PDB entry 8SY7 | electron microscopy, 2.65 A resolution | chains J and T of the 8 polymer chains in the assembly

Chain J:
Name: DNA-directed RNA polymerase subunit beta'
From: Escherichia coli
Notes: EC 2.7.7.6
UniProtKB: P0A8T7 (RPOC_ECOLI); residues 1-1407 here = UniProt positions 1-1407
Amino-acid sequence (1430 residues; numbered 1 to 1430; the number before each row is that of its first residue):
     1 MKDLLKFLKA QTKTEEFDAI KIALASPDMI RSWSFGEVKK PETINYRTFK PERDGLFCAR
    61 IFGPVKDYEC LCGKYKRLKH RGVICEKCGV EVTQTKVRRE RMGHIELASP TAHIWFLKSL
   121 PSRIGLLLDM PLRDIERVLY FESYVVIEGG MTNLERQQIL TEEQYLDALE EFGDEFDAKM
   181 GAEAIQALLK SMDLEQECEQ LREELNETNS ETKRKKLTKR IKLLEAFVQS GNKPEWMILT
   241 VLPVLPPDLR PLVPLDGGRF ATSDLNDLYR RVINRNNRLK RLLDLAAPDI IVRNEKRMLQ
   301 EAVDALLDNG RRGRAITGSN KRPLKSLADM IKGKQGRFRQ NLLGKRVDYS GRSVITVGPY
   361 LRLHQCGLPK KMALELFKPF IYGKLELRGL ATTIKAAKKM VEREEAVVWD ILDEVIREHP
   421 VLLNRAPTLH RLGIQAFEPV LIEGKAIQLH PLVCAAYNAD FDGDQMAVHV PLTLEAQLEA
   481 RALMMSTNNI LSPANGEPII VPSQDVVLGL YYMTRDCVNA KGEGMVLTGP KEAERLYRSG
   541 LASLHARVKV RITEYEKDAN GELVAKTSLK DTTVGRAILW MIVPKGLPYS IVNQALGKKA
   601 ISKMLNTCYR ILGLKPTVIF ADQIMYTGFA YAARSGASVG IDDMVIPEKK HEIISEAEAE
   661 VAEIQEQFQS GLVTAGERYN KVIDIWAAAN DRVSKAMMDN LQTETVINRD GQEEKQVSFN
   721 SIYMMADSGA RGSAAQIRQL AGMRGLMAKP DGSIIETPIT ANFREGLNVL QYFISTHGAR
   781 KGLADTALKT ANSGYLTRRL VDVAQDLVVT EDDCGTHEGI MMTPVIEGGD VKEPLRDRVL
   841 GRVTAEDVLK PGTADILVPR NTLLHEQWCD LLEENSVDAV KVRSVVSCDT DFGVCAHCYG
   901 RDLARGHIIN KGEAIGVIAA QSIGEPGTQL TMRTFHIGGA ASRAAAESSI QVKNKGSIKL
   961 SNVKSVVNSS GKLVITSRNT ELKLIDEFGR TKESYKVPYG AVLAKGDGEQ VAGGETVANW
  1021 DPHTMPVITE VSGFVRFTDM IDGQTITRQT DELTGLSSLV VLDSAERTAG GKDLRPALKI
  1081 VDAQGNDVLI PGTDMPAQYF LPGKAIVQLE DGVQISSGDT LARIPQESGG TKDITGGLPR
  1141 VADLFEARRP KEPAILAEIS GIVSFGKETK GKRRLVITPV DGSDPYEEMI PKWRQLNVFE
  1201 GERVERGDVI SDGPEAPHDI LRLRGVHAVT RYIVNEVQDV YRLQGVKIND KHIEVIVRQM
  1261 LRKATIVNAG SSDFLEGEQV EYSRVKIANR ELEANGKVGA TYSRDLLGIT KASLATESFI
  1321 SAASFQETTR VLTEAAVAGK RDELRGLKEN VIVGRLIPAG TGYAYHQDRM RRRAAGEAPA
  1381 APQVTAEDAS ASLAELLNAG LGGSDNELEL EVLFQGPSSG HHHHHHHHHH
Disordered / not traced: 1-15, 143-180, 933-1135, 1151-1215, 1374-1430
Construct notes: expression tag (1408-1430)
Ion coordination: Zn2+ site 1: Cys70, Cys88; Mg2+: Asp460, Asp462, Asp464; Zn2+ site 2: Cys814, Cys888, Cys895, Cys898
Ligand contacts: X0O ([[(2R,3S,4R,5S)-5-(4-azanyl-1-methyl-2-oxidanylidene-pyrimidin-5-yl)-3,4-bis(oxidanyl)oxolan-2-yl]methoxy-oxidanyl-phosphoryl] phosphono hydrogen phosphate): Arg425, Pro427, Asn458, Asp460, Asp462, Asp464, Met932
UniProt features mapped onto this chain:
  - binding site (Zn(2+)): Cys70, Cys72, Cys85, Cys88, Cys814, Cys888, Cys895, Cys898
  - binding site (Mg(2+)): Asp460, Asp462, Asp464
  - modified residue: Lys983 (N6-acetyllysine)
  - mutagenesis: Gln504 (Q504P: Resistant to antibiotics salinamide A and B), Asn690 (N690D: Resistant to antibiotics salinamide A and B), Met697 (M697V: Resistant to antibiotics salinamide A and B), Ala735 (A735T: Resistant to antibiotics salinamide A and B), Arg738 (R738C/H/P/S: Resistant to antibiotics salinamide A and B), Ala748 (A748E: Resistant to antibiotics salinamide A and B), Pro758 (P758S/T: Resistant to antibiotics salinamide A and B), Phe763 (F763C: Resistant to antibiotics salinamide A and B), Ser775 (S775A: Resistant to antibiotics salinamide A and B), Ala779 (A779T/V: Resistant to antibiotics salinamide A and B), Arg780 (R780C: Resistant to antibiotics salinamide A and B), Gly782 (G782A/C: Resistant to antibiotics salinamide A and B), 1 further mutagenesis entry in UniProt
Reported in the primary citation:
  - binding site for Template single stranded DNA (chain T): Ala426, Pro427
  - binding site for X0O: Arg425, Met932

Chain T:
Molecule: Template single stranded DNA
Sequence (29 nucleotides; numbered 1 to 29; the number before each row is that of its first residue):
     1 CCTTCTCTCT CTCGCTGAXC CTCTCGATG
Disordered / not traced: 1-7
Modified / non-standard residues: IGU (2'-deoxyisoguanine-5'-monophosphate) at position 19

How chain J and chain T interact:
Residue-residue contacts (14):
  Leu255(J) with DG29(T), base contact
  Lys334(J) with IGU_19(T), salt bridge to the phosphate; DC20(T), salt bridge to the phosphate
  Arg339(J) with DA18(T), salt bridge to the phosphate
  Arg346(J) with DT22(T), salt bridge to the phosphate
  Arg352(J) with DT22(T), sugar contact
  Thr790(J) with IGU_19(T), base contact
  Ala791(J) with IGU_19(T), phosphate contact
  Gly794(J) with IGU_19(T), sugar contact
  Tyr795(J) with DG17(T), sugar contact; DA18(T), sugar contact
  Gln1326(J) with DG17(T), sugar contact
  Glu1327(J) with DT16(T), phosphate contact; DG17(T), hydrogen bond to the phosphate
Also at the interface, not in a pair above, chain J (15 interface residues in all): Ser319, Ala426, Pro427, Met932
Also at the interface, not in a pair above, chain T (8 interface residues in all): DC21

In short:
The interface between chain J and chain T involves 15 residues on one side and 8 on the other, with 1 hydrogen
bond and 4 salt bridges. Polar contacts include Glu1327(J)-DG17(T), Lys334(J)-IGU_19(T) and Lys334(J)-DC20(T).
The paper reports a binding site for Template single stranded DNA (chain T) at Ala426(J) and Pro427(J); a
binding site for X0O at Arg425(J) and Met932(J).
Here chain J is DNA-directed RNA polymerase subunit beta' (Escherichia coli) and chain T is Template single
stranded DNA. Entry 8SY7 (E. coli DNA-directed RNA polymerase transcription elongation complex bound the
unnatural dB-STP base pair in the ...) was determined by electron microscopy (same publication as 8SY5 and
8SY6).
